PDB entry 7DNL | electron microscopy, 4.19 A resolution (low resolution: residue-level contacts below are approximate; hydrogen-bond / salt-bridge calls are withheld) | chains A and E of the 7 polymer chains in the assembly

# Chain A (and E)
Molecule: Major capsid protein L1
Source organism: Human papillomavirus type 58
Notes: chain E of this document is another copy of the same molecule, construct and numbering; everything in this record applies to it too
UniProt: P26535 (VL1_HPV58); residues -25 to 498 here correspond to UniProt positions 1-524 (UniProt number = residue number + 26)
Chain sequence (524 residues; row label = number of the first residue in the row; numbers below 1 keep their minus sign (Met-25 is residue -25)):
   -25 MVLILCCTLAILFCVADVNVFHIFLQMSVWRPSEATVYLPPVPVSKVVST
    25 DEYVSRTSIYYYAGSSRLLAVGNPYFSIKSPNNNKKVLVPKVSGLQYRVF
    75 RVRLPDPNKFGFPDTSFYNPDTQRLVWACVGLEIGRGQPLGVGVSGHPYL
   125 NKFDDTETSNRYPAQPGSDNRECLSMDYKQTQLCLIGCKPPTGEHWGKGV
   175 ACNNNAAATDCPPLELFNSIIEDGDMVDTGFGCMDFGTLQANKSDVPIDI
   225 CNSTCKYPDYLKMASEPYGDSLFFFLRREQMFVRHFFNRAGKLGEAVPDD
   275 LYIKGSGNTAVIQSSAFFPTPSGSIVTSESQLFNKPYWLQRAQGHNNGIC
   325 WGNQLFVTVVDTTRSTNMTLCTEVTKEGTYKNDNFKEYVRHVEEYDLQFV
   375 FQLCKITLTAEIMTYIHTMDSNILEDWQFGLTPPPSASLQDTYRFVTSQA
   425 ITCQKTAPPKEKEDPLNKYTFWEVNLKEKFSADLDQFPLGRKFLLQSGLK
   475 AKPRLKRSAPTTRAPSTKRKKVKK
Not modelled in the structure: -25 to 10, 474-498 (chain E: -25 to 1, 474-498)

# Chain A / chain E interface
Pairs across the interface - 124 pairs, chain A then chain E:
  Arg41(A) with Asn192(E); Asp233(E); Leu235(E)
  Tyr49(A) with Ser289(E); Phe291(E)
  Phe50(A) with Ala270(E); Val271(E); Pro272(E)
  Leu62(A) with Thr183(E)
  Lys83(A) with Tyr12(E)
  Phe84(A) with Tyr12(E)
  Gly85(A) with Tyr12(E); Pro14(E)
  Arg110(A) with Leu235(E)
  Gly111(A) with Tyr231(E); Leu235(E)
  Gln112(A) with Trp170(E); Tyr231(E)
  Pro113(A) with Asp202(E); Tyr231(E)
  Leu114(A) with Lys153(E); Glu253(E)
  Val116(A) with Val257(E)
  Val118(A) with Phe260(E); Pro293(E)
  Pro122(A) with Tyr136(E); Ile286(E); Ser289(E)
  Tyr123(A) with Tyr136(E); Tyr276(E); Ile277(E); Thr283(E); Val285(E); Ile286(E)
  Lys126(A) with Thr132(E); Ser133(E)
  Asp143(A) with Ser280(E); Thr283(E)
  Arg145(A) with Tyr136(E); Ile277(E); Lys278(E); Gly279(E)
  Glu146(A) with Ser133(E); Asn134(E); Arg135(E)
  Cys147(A) with Thr130(E); Asn134(E); Tyr136(E); Gln287(E)
  Leu148(A) with Thr130(E); Glu131(E)
  Ser149(A) with Thr130(E); Phe291(E)
  Asp151(A) with Val257(E); Phe260(E)
  Asn216(A) with Ile277(E)
  Lys217(A) with Leu275(E)
  Ile222(A) with Leu275(E)
  Asn226(A) with Leu275(E)
  Phe261(A) with Glu131(E)
  Ser298(A) with Met255(E); Phe256(E)
  Ile299(A) with Met255(E); Phe256(E)
  Val300(A) with Glu253(E); Gln254(E); Met255(E)
  Thr301(A) with Glu253(E)
  Ser302(A) with Arg252(E); Glu253(E)
  Glu303(A) with Arg252(E)
  Asn308(A) with Arg251(E)
  Thr340(A) with Gly204(E)
  Met342(A) with Gly206(E); Met208(E)
  Thr343(A) with Gln214(E); Asp219(E); Arg263(E)
  Leu344(A) with Leu213(E); Gln214(E)
  Cys345(A) with Leu213(E); Gln214(E); Ala215(E); Asn216(E)
  Thr346(A) with Pro186(E)
  Glu347(A) with Ala215(E)
  Tyr354(A) with Asn125(E); Asp143(E); Arg145(E)
  Asn356(A) with Ser142(E); Asp143(E); Gly265(E)
  Asp357(A) with Lys266(E)
  Phe359(A) with Ala215(E); Asn216(E)
  Lys360(A) with Lys266(E); Leu267(E); Gly268(E)
  Glu361(A) with Ala264(E); Gly265(E); Lys266(E); Leu267(E); Gly268(E); Glu269(E)
  Tyr362(A) with Asp184(E); Cys185(E); Pro186(E); Gly268(E); Glu269(E)
  Arg364(A) with Cys185(E); Glu269(E)
  Val366(A) with Trp170(E); Leu188(E)
  Glu368(A) with Leu235(E)
  Asp370(A) with Leu235(E)
  Lys451(A) with Tyr12(E)
  Glu452(A) with Tyr12(E)
  Asp459(A) with His319(E)
  Gln460(A) with Lys20(E)
  Pro462(A) with Ala238(E)
  Arg465(A) with Ala238(E); Gln317(E); His319(E)
  Leu469(A) with Arg315(E)
Other interface residues (no listed pair), chain A (70 interface residues in all): Ile52, Gly109, Gly115, Ser119, Gly120, Cys225, Arg258, His259, Val363
Other interface residues (no listed pair), chain E (86 interface residues in all): Val11, Val21, Asn144, Glu168, Ala182, Leu190, Phe205, Cys207, Ser218, Pro232, Ser239, Arg258, Asp274, Asn282, Ala290, Phe292, Gly318

# Overview
The interface between chain A and chain E involves 70 residues on one side and 86 on the other.
Both chains are Major capsid protein L1 (Human papillomavirus type 58). Entry 7DNL (2-fold subparticles
refinement of human papillomavirus type 58 pseudovirus in complexed with the Fab fragment of ...) was
determined by electron microscopy together with 7DNH and 7DNK from the same study.
